7Y5Q - chains A and C of the 3 polymer chains in the assembly; structure by electron microscopy, 3.80 A resolution.

== Chain A ==
Molecule: Maltose/maltodextrin-binding periplasmic protein, Pappalysin-1
Source organism: Escherichia coli K-12
Notes: EC 3.4.24.79
UniProtKB: chimeric construct of P0AEX9, Q13219: residues -379 to -16 from P0AEX9 (MALE_ECOLI) positions 29-392 (UniProt number = residue number + 408); residues 1-1547 from Q13219 positions 81-1627 (UniProt number = residue number + 80)
Sequence (1944 residues; row label = number of the first residue in the row; numbers below 1 keep their minus sign (Ala-396 is residue -396)):
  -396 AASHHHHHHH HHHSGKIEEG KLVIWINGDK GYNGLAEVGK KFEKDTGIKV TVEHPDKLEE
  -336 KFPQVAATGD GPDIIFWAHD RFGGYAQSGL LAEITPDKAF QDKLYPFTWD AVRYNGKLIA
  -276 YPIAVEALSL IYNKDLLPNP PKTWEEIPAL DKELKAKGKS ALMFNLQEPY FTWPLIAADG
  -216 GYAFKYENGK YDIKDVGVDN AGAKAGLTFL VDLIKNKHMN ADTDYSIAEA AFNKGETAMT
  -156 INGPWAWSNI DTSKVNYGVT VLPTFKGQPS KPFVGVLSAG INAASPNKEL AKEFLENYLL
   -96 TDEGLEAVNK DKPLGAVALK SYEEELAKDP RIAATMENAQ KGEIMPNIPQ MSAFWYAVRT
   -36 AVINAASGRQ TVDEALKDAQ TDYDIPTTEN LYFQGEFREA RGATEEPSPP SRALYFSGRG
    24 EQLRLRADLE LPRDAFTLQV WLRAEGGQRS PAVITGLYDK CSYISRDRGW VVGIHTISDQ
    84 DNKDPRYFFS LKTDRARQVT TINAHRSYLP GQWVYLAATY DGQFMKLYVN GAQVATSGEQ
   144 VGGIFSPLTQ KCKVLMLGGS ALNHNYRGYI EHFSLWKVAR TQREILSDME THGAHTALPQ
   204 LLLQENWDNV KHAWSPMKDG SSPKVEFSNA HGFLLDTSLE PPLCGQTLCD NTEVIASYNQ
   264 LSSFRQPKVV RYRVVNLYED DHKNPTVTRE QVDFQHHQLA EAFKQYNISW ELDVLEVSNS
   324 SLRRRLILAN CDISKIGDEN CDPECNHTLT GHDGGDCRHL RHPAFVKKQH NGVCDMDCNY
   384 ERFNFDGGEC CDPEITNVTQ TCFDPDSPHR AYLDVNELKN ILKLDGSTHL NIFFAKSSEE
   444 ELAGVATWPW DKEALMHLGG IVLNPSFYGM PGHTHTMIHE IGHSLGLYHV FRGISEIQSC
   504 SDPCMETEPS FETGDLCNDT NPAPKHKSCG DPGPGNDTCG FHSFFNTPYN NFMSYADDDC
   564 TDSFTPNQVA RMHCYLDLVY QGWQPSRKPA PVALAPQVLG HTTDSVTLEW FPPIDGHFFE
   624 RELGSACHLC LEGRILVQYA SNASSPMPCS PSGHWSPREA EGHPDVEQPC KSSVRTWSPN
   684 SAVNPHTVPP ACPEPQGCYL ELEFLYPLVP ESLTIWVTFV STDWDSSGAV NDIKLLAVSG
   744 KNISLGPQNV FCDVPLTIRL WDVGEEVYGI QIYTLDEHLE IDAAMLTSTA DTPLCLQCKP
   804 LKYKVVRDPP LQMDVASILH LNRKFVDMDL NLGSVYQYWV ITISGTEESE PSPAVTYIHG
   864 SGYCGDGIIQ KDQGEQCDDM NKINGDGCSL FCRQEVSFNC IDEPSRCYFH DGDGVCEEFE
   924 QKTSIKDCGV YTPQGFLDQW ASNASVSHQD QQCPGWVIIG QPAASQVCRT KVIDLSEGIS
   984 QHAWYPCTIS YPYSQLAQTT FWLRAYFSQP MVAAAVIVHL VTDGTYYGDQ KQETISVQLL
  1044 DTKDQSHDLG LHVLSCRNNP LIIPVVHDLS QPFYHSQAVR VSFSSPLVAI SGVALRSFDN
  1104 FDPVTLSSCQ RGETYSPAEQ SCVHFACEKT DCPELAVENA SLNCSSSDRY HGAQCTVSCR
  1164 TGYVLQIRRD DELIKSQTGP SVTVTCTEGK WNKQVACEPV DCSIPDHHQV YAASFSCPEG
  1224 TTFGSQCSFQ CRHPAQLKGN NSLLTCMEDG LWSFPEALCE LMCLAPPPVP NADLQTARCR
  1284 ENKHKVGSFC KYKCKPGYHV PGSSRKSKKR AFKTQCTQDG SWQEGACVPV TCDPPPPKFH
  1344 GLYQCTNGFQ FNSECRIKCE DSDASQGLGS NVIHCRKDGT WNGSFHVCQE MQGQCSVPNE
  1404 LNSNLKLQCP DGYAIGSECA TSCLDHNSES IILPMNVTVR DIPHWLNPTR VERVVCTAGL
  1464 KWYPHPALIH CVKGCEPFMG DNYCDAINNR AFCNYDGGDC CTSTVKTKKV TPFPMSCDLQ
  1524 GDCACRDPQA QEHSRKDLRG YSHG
Disordered / not traced: -396 to 1133, 1362-1370, 1391-1404, 1537-1547
Construct notes: expression tag (-396 to -380); linker (-15 to 0)
Disulfide bonds: Cys1135-Cys1189, Cys1147-Cys1158, Cys1162-Cys1200, Cys1205-Cys1249, Cys1220-Cys1230, Cys1234-Cys1262, Cys1266-Cys1319, Cys1282-Cys1293, Cys1297-Cys1330, Cys1335-Cys1378, Cys1348-Cys1358, Cys1412-Cys1422, Cys1426-Cys1474, Cys1478-Cys1496, Cys1487-Cys1503, Cys1504-Cys1528, Cys1520-Cys1526
Reported in the primary citation:
  - catalytic residues: Glu483 (citing earlier work)
  - mutagenesis - C1130S: unchanged catalytic activity on IGFBP4/IGF-2
  - mutagenesis - C1130S: abolished binding to homodimer
  - mutagenesis - C1130S: unchanged binding to Stanniocalcin-2 (chain C)

== Chain C ==
Molecule: Stanniocalcin-2
Source organism: Homo sapiens
UniProtKB: O76061 (STC2_HUMAN); residues 1-302 here = UniProt positions 1-302
Sequence (302 residues; row label = number of the first residue in the row):
     1 MCAERLGQFM TLALVLATFD PARGTDATNP PEGPQDRSSQ QKGRLSLQNT AEIQHCLVNA
    61 GDVGCGVFEC FENNSCEIRG LHGICMTFLH NAGKFDAQGK SFIKDALKCK AHALRHRFGC
   121 ISRKCPAIRE MVSQLQRECY LKHDLCAAAQ ENTRVIVEMI HFKDLLLHEP YVDLVNLLLT
   181 CGEEVKEAIT HSVQVQCEQN WGSLCSILSF CTSAIQKPPT APPERQPQVD RTKLSRAHHG
   241 EAGHHLPEPS SRETGRGAKG ERGSKSHPNA HARGRVGGLG AQGPSGSSEW EDEQSEYSDI
   301 RR
Disordered / not traced: 1-41, 214-302
Disulfide bonds: Cys56-Cys70, Cys65-Cys85, Cys76-Cys125, Cys109-Cys139, Cys146-Cys181, Cys197-Cys205

== How chain A and chain C interact ==
Contacting residue pairs (16; chain A residue first):
  Phe1481(A) - Ser101(C)
  Asp1484(A) - Lys104(C)
  Asn1485(A) - Val63(C)
  Tyr1486(A) - Val63(C)  hydrogen bond (side chain-backbone)
  Tyr1486(A) - Leu89(C)
  Tyr1486(A) - Lys104(C)
  Asp1488(A) - Lys104(C)
  Thr1514(A) - Val63(C)
  Phe1516(A) - Leu89(C)
  Phe1516(A) - Ala92(C)  hydrophobic
  Phe1516(A) - Lys100(C)
  Phe1516(A) - Lys104(C)
  Pro1517(A) - Leu89(C)
  Met1518(A) - Leu89(C)  hydrogen bond (backbone-backbone)
  Met1518(A) - His90(C)
  Ser1519(A) - His90(C)
Other interface residues (no listed pair), chain A (11 interface residues in all): Thr1510
Other interface residues (no listed pair), chain C (10 interface residues in all): Gly64, Met86, Ala97
The authors on this interface:
  - residue pairs: Phe1481(A)-Lys104(C), Tyr1486(A)-Lys104(C), Phe1516(A)-Lys104(C), Met1518(A)-Leu89(C) (backbone contact)
  - interface residues, chain C: Lys104(C)

== In short ==
11 residues of chain A and 10 residues of chain C are in contact; the contacts include 2 hydrogen bonds. Polar
contacts include Tyr1486(A)-Val63(C) and Met1518(A)-Leu89(C). The paper describes contacts between Phe1481(A)
and Lys104(C), Tyr1486(A) and Lys104(C) and Phe1516(A) and Lys104(C); a backbone contact between Met1518(A)
and Leu89(C). From the paper: the catalytic residue Glu483(A); C1130S of chain A abolishes binding to
homodimer.
Chain A is Maltose/maltodextrin-binding periplasmic protein, Pappalysin-1 (Escherichia coli K-12) and chain C
is Stanniocalcin-2 (Homo sapiens); the structure, Structure of 1:1 PAPP-A.STC2 complex(half map), was
determined by electron microscopy, deposited together with 7Y5N, 8HGG and 8HGH.
